5TUV - chains B and C of the 3 polymer chains in the assembly; structure by X-ray diffraction, 2.90 A resolution.

== Chain B ==
Name: Transcription factor E2F5
From: Homo sapiens
UniProtKB: Q15329 (E2F5_HUMAN); residue numbers follow UniProt; this construct covers 124-232
Amino-acid sequence (112 residues; each row starts with the number of its first residue):
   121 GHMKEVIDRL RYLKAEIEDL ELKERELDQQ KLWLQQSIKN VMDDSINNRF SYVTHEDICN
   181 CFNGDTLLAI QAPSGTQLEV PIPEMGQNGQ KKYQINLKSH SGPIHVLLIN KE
Unresolved in the structure: 121-123, 207-209, 231-232
Construct notes: expression tag (121-123)
What the authors report for this chain:
  - specificity-determining residues: Val200, Pro201, Pro203

== Chain C ==
Name: Retinoblastoma-like protein 1
From: Homo sapiens
UniProtKB: P28749 (RBL1_HUMAN); numbering as in UniProt (aligned over 994-1031)
Amino-acid sequence (41 residues; numbered 991 to 1031; the number before each row is that of its first residue):
   991 GEFSGLTPRS ALLYKFNGSP SKSLKDINNM IRQGEQRTKK R
Unresolved in the structure: 991-999, 1029-1031
Construct notes: expression tag (991-993)
Swiss-Prot annotation at these positions:
  - modified residue: Thr997 (Phosphothreonine), Ser1009 (Phosphoserine)
What the authors report for this chain:
  - specificity-determining residues: Ile1021
  - specificity-determining residues: Leu1014 (by similarity / conservation)
  - post-translational modification sites: Thr997, Ser1009
  - contacts within the chain: Ser1009-Ser1013 (hydrogen bond)

== Chain B / chain C interface ==
Pairs across the interface - 33 pairs, chain B then chain C:
  Met162(B) with Asn1007(C)
  Ile190(B) with Phe1006(C)
  Pro193(B) with Phe1006(C)
  Ser194(B) with Phe1006(C); Asn1007(C), hydrogen bond
  Gly195(B) with Lys1005(C); Phe1006(C), hydrogen bond (backbone-backbone)
  Thr196(B) with Tyr1004(C); Lys1005(C); Phe1006(C), hydrogen bond (backbone-backbone)
  Gln197(B) with Tyr1004(C)
  Leu198(B) with Leu1002(C); Leu1003(C); Tyr1004(C), hydrogen bond (backbone-backbone)
  Glu199(B) with Ala1001(C); Leu1002(C); Leu1003(C)
  Val200(B) with Ala1001(C); Leu1002(C), hydrogen bond (backbone-backbone); Ile1017(C), hydrophobic; Met1020(C); Ile1021(C), hydrophobic
  Pro201(B) with Ala1001(C), hydrophobic; Met1020(C)
  Ile202(B) with Ser1000(C); Met1020(C), hydrophobic
  Pro203(B) with Met1020(C); Ile1021(C), hydrophobic; Glu1025(C)
  Glu204(B) with Glu1025(C)
  Met205(B) with Glu1025(C)
  Tyr213(B) with Ile1021(C), hydrophobic
  Leu217(B) with Phe1006(C), hydrophobic
Also at the interface, not in a pair above, chain B (18 interface residues in all): Ala192
Also at the interface, not in a pair above, chain C (13 interface residues in all): Gly1024
From the paper, about this interface:
  - pairs named by the authors: Val200(B)-Ile1017(C), Val200(B)-Met1020(C), Pro203(B)-Ile1021(C)
  - interface residues, chain B: Leu198(B), Val200(B), Ile202(B), Pro203(B)
  - interface residues, chain C: Ile1017(C), Met1020(C), Ile1021(C)

== Overview ==
The interface between chain B and chain C involves 18 residues on one side and 13 on the other; the contacts
include 5 hydrogen bonds. Among the polar pairs are Ser194(B)-Asn1007(C), Gly195(B)-Phe1006(C) and
Thr196(B)-Phe1006(C). The authors report contacts between Val200(B) and Ile1017(C), Val200(B) and Met1020(C)
and Pro203(B) and Ile1021(C). From the paper: interface residues Leu198(B), Val200(B) and Ile1017(C) among
others; specificity determinants Val200(B), Pro201(B) and Ile1021(C) among others.
Chain B is Transcription factor E2F5 and chain C is Retinoblastoma-like protein 1, both from Homo sapiens; the
structure, Crystal structure of the E2F5-DP1-p107 ternary complex, was determined by X-ray diffraction.
